Entry 1CZZ (X-ray diffraction, 2.70 A resolution); this record covers chains B and E of the 5 polymer chains in the assembly.

Chain B:
Protein: Tumor necrosis factor receptor associated protein 2
Organism: Homo sapiens
Notes: fragment: traf domain
UniProt: Q12933 (TRAF2_HUMAN); numbering as in UniProt (aligned over 315-501)
Chain sequence (187 residues; row label = number of the first residue in the row):
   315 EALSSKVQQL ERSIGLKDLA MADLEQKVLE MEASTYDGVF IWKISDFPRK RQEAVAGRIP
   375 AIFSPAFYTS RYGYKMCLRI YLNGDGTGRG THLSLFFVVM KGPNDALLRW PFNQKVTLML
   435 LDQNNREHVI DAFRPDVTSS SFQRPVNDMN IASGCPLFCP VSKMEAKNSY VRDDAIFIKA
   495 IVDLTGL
Sequence notes: conflict Arg365 (Leu in Q12933)
UniProt features mapped onto this chain:
  - cross-link: Lys320 (Glycyl lysine isopeptide (Lys-Gly) (interchain with G-Cter in ubiquitin))

Chain E:
Protein: Cd 40 peptide
Notes: fragment: traf2-binding region
UniProt: P25942 (TNR5_HUMAN); numbering as in UniProt (aligned over 250-258)
Chain sequence (10 residues; each row starts with the number of its first residue):
   249 XPVQETLHGC
Modified residues: ACE (acetyl group) at position 249

Chain B / chain E interface:
Contacting residue pairs (28):
  Pro374(B) - Gly257(E)
  Pro374(B) - Cys258(E)  hydrophobic
  Arg393(B) - Glu253(E)  salt bridge
  Arg393(B) - Cys258(E)  hydrogen bond
  Tyr395(B) - Glu253(E)  hydrogen bond
  Tyr395(B) - Gly257(E)
  Tyr395(B) - Cys258(E)
  Asp399(B) - Glu253(E)
  Asp399(B) - Thr254(E)  hydrogen bond (side chain-backbone)
  Asp399(B) - Gly257(E)
  Gly400(B) - Thr254(E)  hydrogen bond (backbone-side chain)
  Phe410(B) - Val251(E)
  Phe410(B) - Glu253(E)
  Phe447(B) - Pro250(E)  hydrophobic
  Arg448(B) - Pro250(E)
  Ser453(B) - Gln252(E)  hydrogen bond
  Ser454(B) - Gln252(E)  hydrogen bond
  Ser455(B) - Gln252(E)  hydrogen bond
  Ile465(B) - Gln252(E)
  Ile465(B) - Glu253(E)
  Ala466(B) - Gln252(E)
  Ala466(B) - Glu253(E)  hydrogen bond (backbone-side chain)
  Ser467(B) - Pro250(E)
  Ser467(B) - Val251(E)
  Ser467(B) - Gln252(E)
  Gly468(B) - Pro250(E)
  Gly468(B) - Val251(E)  hydrogen bond (backbone-backbone)
  Pro470(B) - Val251(E)
Other interface residues (no listed pair), chain B (18 interface residues in all): Asp450, Phe456
Other interface residues (no listed pair), chain E (8 interface residues in all): ACE_249
The authors on this interface:
  - residue pairs: Arg393(B)-Glu253(E), Ser453(B)-Gln252(E) (hydrogen bond), Ser454(B)-Gln252(E) (hydrogen bond)

In short:
Chain B and chain E form an interface of 18 and 8 residues respectively, with 9 hydrogen bonds and 1 salt
bridge. Among the polar pairs are Arg393(B)-Glu253(E), Arg393(B)-Cys258(E) and Tyr395(B)-Glu253(E). The paper
describes a contact between Arg393(B) and Glu253(E); hydrogen bonds between Ser453(B) and Gln252(E) and
Ser454(B) and Gln252(E).
Chain B is Tumor necrosis factor receptor associated protein 2 (Homo sapiens) and chain E is Cd 40 peptide;
the structure, Structure of tnf receptor associated factor 2 in complex with a 17-residue CD40 peptide, was
determined by X-ray diffraction, deposited together with 1D00, 1CZY, 1D0A, 1D0J and 1D01.
